Entry 8CH9 (X-ray diffraction, 1.43 A resolution); this record covers chains B and G of the 4 polymer chains in the assembly.

[Chain B]
Molecule: Arsenite oxidase subunit AioB
Source organism: Alcaligenes faecalis
Notes: EC 1.20.9.1
Reference sequence: Q7SIF3 (AIOB_ALCFA); residues 1-133 here correspond to UniProt positions 43-175 (UniProt number = residue number + 42)
Sequence (134 residues; each row starts with the number of its first residue; numbering starts at 0):
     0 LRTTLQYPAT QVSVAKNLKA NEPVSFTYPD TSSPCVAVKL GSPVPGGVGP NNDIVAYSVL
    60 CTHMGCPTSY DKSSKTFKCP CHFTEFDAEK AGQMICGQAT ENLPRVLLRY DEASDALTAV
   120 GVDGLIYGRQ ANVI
Disulfide bonds: Cys65-Cys80
Sequence notes: expression tag (0)
Ion coordination: 2Fe-2S cluster Fe: Cys60, His62, Cys78, His81
Ligand contacts: 2Fe-2S cluster (FES): Cys60, His62, Met63, Gly64, Cys65, Cys78, Cys80, His81, Phe82, Thr83
UniProt features mapped onto this chain:
  - binding site ([2Fe-2S] cluster): Cys60, His62, Cys78, His81

[Chain G]
Molecule: Arsenite oxidase subunit AioA
Source organism: Alcaligenes faecalis
Notes: EC 1.20.9.1
Reference sequence: Q7SIF4 (AIOA_ALCFA); residues 3-825 here correspond to UniProt positions 4-826 (UniProt number = residue number + 1)
Sequence (823 residues; numbered 3 to 825; the number before each row is that of its first residue):
     3 PNDRITLPPA NAQRTNMTCH FCIVGCGYHV YKWPELQEGG RAPEQNALGL DFRKQLPPLA
    63 VTLTPAMTNV VTEHNGRRYN IMVVPDKACV VNSGLSSTRG GKMASYMYTP TGDGKQRLKA
   123 PRLYAADQWV DTTWDHAMAL YAGLIKKTLD KDGPQGVFFS CFDHGGAGGG FENTWGTGKL
   183 MFSAIQTPMV RIHNRPAYNS ECHATREMGI GELNNAYEDA QLADVIWSIG NNPYESQTNY
   243 FLNHWLPNLQ GATTSKKKER FPNENFPQAR IIFVDPRDTP SVAIARHVAG NDRVLHLAIE
   303 PGTDTALFNG LFTYVVEQGW IDKPFIEAHT KGFDDAVKTN RLSLDECSNI TGVPVDMLKR
   363 AAEWSYKPKA SGQAPRTMHA YEKGIIWGND NYVIQSALLD LVIATHNVGR RGTGCVRMGG
   423 HQEGYTRPPY PGDKKIYIDQ ELIKGKGRIM TWWGCNNFQT SNNAQALREA ILQRSAIVKQ
   483 AMQKARGATT EEMVDVIYEA TQNGGLFVTS INLYPTKLAE AAHLMLPAAH PGEMNLTSMN
   543 GERRIRLSEK FMDPPGTAMA DCLIAARIAN ALRDMYQKDG KAEMAAQFEG FDWKTEEDAF
   603 NDGFRRAGQP GAPAIDSQGG STGHLVTYDR LRKSGNNGVQ LPVVSWDESK GLVGTEMLYT
   663 EGKFDTDDGK AHFKPAPWNG LPATVQQQKD KYRFWLNNGR NNEVWQTAYH DQYNSLMQER
   723 YPMAYIEMNP DDCKQLDVTG GDIVEVYNDF GSTFAMVYPV AEIKRGQTFM LFGYVNGIQG
   783 DVTTDWTDRN IIPYYKGTWG DIRKVGSMEE FKRTVSFKSR RFA
Unresolved in the structure: 3-4
Sequence notes: conflict Asp280 (Glu281 in Q7SIF4)
Ion coordination: 3Fe-4S cluster Fe: Cys21, Cys24, Cys28
Ligand contacts:
  - arsenate (ART): Asp165, His166, His195, Asn196, Arg197, Glu203, Lys385, Arg419, Gly422, His423
  - 3Fe-4S cluster (F3S): Cys21, Phe23, Cys24, Val26, Gly27, Cys28, Tyr30, Ser98, Ser99, Arg101, Gly102, Thr240, Asn241
  - hexacyanoferrate(3-) (FC6): Asp739, Val740, Thr741, Asp744, Lys806, Ser809, Glu811, Lys814
  - molybdopterin guanosine dinucleotide (MGD; 2-amino-5,6-dimercapto-7-methyl-3,7,8a,9-tetrahydro-8-oxa-1,3,9,10-tetraaza-anthracen-4-one guanosine dinucleotide), molecule 1: Cys24, Arg101, Gly232, Asn233, Asn234, Glu237, Ser238, Gln239, Val276, Asp277, Pro278, Arg279, Thr281, Ile301, Pro303, Gly304, Asp306, Glu384, Lys385, Gly386, Ile387, Gly421, Gly422, His423, Trp697, Asn699, Asn700, Gly701, Arg702, Asn703, Asn704, Val706, Trp707, Gln708, Phe774, Tyr796, Lys798
  - molybdopterin guanosine dinucleotide (MGD), molecule 2: Ala169, Gly170, His195, Asn196, Lys385, Trp389, His423, Trp455, Gly456, Cys457, Asn458, Asn459, Thr462, Ile513, Asn514, Leu515, Tyr516, Thr518, Ala530, Ala531, His532, Asp563, Asn700, Arg702, Gln708, Thr709, Tyr711, Phe774, Gln781, Gly782, Thr785, Tyr797, Lys798
UniProt features mapped onto this chain:
  - binding site ([3Fe-4S] cluster): Cys21, Cys24, Cys28
  - binding site (substrate): His195, Glu203, Arg419, His423
  - site: Ser99 (Involved in charge transfer)

[How chain B and chain G interact]
Pairs across the interface (19; chain B residue first):
  Leu0(B) - Arg6(G)  hydrogen bond (backbone-side chain)
  Leu0(B) - Arg43(G)
  Arg1(B) - Arg6(G)  hydrogen bond (backbone-side chain)
  Arg1(B) - Glu40(G)  salt bridge
  Thr2(B) - Arg6(G)
  Thr2(B) - Ile7(G)
  Thr2(B) - Thr8(G)  hydrogen bond
  Thr2(B) - Glu40(G)  hydrogen bond
  Thr3(B) - Leu38(G)
  Thr3(B) - Gln39(G)
  Thr3(B) - Glu40(G)  hydrogen bond
  Tyr6(B) - Leu38(G)  hydrophobic
  Pro44(B) - Asn77(G)
  Gly45(B) - Asn77(G)  hydrogen bond (backbone-backbone)
  Leu106(B) - Leu38(G)  hydrophobic
  Gly120(B) - Leu38(G)
  Val121(B) - Leu38(G)
  Asp122(B) - Glu37(G)
  Asp122(B) - Arg80(G)
Other interface residues (no listed pair), chain G (11 interface residues in all): Gly78

[In short]
Chain B and chain G each contribute 11 residues to their interface, with 6 hydrogen bonds and 1 salt bridge.
Polar pairs include Arg1(B)-Glu40(G), Leu0(B)-Arg6(G) and Arg1(B)-Arg6(G). Chain B binds 2Fe-2S cluster. Bound
to chain G: molybdopterin guanosine dinucleotide, 3Fe-4S cluster, hexacyanoferrate(3-) and arsenate.
Chain B is Arsenite oxidase subunit AioB and chain G is Arsenite oxidase subunit AioA, both from Alcaligenes
faecalis; the structure, Crystal structure of arsenite oxidase from Alcaligenes faecalis (Af Aio) bound to
arsenic oxyanion, was determined by X-ray diffraction.
